Entry 4YGY (X-ray diffraction, 2.36 A resolution); this record covers chains A and C.

Chain A:
Molecule: Carboxy-terminal domain RNA polymerase II polypeptide A small phosphatase 1
Organism: Homo sapiens
Notes: EC 3.1.3.16
UniProt: Q9GZU7 (CTDS1_HUMAN), isoform Q9GZU7-3; residues 77-261 here correspond to UniProt positions 76-260 (UniProt number = residue number - 1)
Sequence (189 residues; each row starts with the number of its first residue):
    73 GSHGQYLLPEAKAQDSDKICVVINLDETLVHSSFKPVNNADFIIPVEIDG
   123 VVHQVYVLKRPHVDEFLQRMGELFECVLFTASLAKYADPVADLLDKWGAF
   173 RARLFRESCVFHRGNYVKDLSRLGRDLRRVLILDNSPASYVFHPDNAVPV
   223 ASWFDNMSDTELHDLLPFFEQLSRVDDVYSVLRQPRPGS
Not modelled in the structure: 73-76, 256-261
Construct notes: expression tag (73-76); engineered mutation Asn96 (Asp95 in Q9GZU7)
Metal / ion sites: Mg2+: Asn96, Asp98, Asn207 (shared with 4CG_5(C) of chain C)
Reported in the primary citation:
  - mutagenesis - D96N: abolished catalytic activity (proposed by the authors, not directly observed)

Chain C:
Molecule: peptidomimetic CTD phospho-Ser5 peptide
Sequence (12 residues; row label = number of the first residue in the row; numbers below 1 keep their minus sign (ACE-2 is residue -2)):
    -2 XSPYSPTXSYSX
Not modelled in the structure: -2 to 1, 6-9
Modified positions: ACE (acetyl group) at position -2; 4CG ((1R,2Z)-2-[(2R)-2-amino-3-(phosphonooxy)propylidene]cyclopentanecarboxylic acid) at position 5; NH2 (amino group) at position 9
Metal / ion sites: Mg2+: 4CG_5 (shared with Asn96(A), Asp98(A), Asn207(A) of chain A)

Chain A / chain C interface:
Pairs across the interface (19):
  Asn96(A) - 4CG_5(C)
  Leu97(A) - 4CG_5(C)
  Asp98(A) - Thr4(C)
  Asp98(A) - 4CG_5(C)  hydrogen bond (side chain-backbone)
  Phe106(A) - Pro3(C)  hydrophobic
  Val118(A) - Pro3(C)  hydrophobic
  Ile120(A) - Pro3(C)
  Thr152(A) - 4CG_5(C)
  Ala153(A) - 4CG_5(C)
  Ser154(A) - Pro3(C)
  Ser154(A) - Thr4(C)
  Ser154(A) - 4CG_5(C)
  Leu155(A) - Pro3(C)  hydrogen bond (backbone-backbone)
  Tyr158(A) - Pro3(C)
  Arg178(A) - Ser2(C)  hydrogen bond (side chain-backbone)
  Arg178(A) - Thr4(C)  hydrogen bond (side chain-backbone)
  Arg178(A) - 4CG_5(C)
  Tyr188(A) - 4CG_5(C)
  Lys190(A) - 4CG_5(C)
Also at the interface, not in a pair above, chain A (15 interface residues in all): Asn207

In short:
The interface between chain A and chain C involves 15 residues on one side and 4 on the other; the contacts
include 4 hydrogen bonds. Polar pairs include Asp98(A)-4CG_5(C), Arg178(A)-Ser2(C) and Arg178(A)-Thr4(C).
Asn96(A), Asp98(A), Asn207(A) and 4CG_5(C) form the Mg2+ site. The paper reports that D96N of chain A
abolishes catalytic activity.
Here chain A is Carboxy-terminal domain RNA polymerase II polypeptide A small phosphatase 1 (Homo sapiens) and
chain C is peptidomimetic CTD phospho-Ser5 peptide. Entry 4YGY (Crystal Structure of Human Scp1 bound to
trans-proline peptidomimetic CTD phospho-Ser5 peptide) was determined by X-ray diffraction, deposited together
with 4YGX and 4YH1.
